PDB entry 7QBA | electron microscopy, 3.78 A resolution | chains A and H of the 7 polymer chains in the assembly

== Chain A ==
Name: Probable ABC transporter binding protein NosD
Organism: Pseudomonas stutzeri
UniProt: P19843 (NOSD_PSEST); residues 1-436 here = UniProt positions 1-436
Chain sequence (436 residues; each row starts with the number of its first residue):
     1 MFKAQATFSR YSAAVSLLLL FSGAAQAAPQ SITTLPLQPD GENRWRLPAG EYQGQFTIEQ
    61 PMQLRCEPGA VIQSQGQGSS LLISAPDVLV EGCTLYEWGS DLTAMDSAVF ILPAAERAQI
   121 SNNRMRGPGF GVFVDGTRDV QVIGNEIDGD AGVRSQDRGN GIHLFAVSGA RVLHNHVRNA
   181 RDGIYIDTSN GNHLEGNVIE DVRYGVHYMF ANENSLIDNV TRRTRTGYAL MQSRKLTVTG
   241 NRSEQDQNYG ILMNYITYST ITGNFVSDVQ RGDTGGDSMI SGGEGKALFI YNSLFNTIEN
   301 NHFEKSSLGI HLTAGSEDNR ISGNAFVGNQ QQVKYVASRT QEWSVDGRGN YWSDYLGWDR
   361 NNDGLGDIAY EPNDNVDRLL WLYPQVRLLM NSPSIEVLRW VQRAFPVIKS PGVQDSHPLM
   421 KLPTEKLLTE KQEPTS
Not modelled in the structure: 1-27, 431-436

== Chain H ==
Name: Nitrous-oxide reductase
Organism: Pseudomonas stutzeri
Notes: EC 1.7.2.4
UniProt: P19573 (NOSZ_PSEST); numbering as in UniProt (aligned over 1-638)
Chain sequence (646 residues; each row starts with the number of its first residue):
     1 MSDKDSKNTP QVPEKLGLSR RGFLGASAVT GAAVAATALG GAVMTRESWA QAVKESKQKI
    61 HVGPGELDDY YGFWSGGHQG EVRVLGVPSM RELMRIPVFN VDSATGWGLT NESRHIMGDS
   121 AKFLNGDCHH PHISMTDGKY DGKYLFINDK ANSRVARIRL DIMKCDKMIT VPNVQAIHGL
   181 RLQKVPHTKY VFANAEFIIP HPNDGKVFDL QDENSYTMYN AIDAETMEMA FQVIVDGNLD
   241 NTDADYTGRF AAATCYNSEK AFDLGGMMRN ERDWVVVFDI HAVEAAVKAG DFITLGDSKT
   301 PVLDGRKKDG KDSKFTRYVP VPKNPHGCNT SSDGKYFIAA GKLSPTCSMI AIDKLPDLFA
   361 GKLADPRDVI VGEPELGLGP LHTTFDGRGN AYTTLFIDSQ VVKWNMEEAV RAYKGEKVNY
   421 IKQKLDVHYQ PGHLHASLCE TNEADGKWLV ALSKFSKDRF LPVGPLHPEN DQLIDISGDE
   481 MKLVHDGPTF AEPHDCIMAR RDQIKTKKIW DRNDPFFAPT VEMAKKDGIN LDTDNKVIRD
   541 GNKVRVYMTS MAPAFGVQEF TVKQGDEVTV TITNIDQIED VSHGFVVVNH GVSMEISPQQ
   601 TSSITFVADK PGLHWYYCSW FCHALHMEMV GRMMVEPAWS HPQFEK
Not modelled in the structure: 1-57, 639-646
Differences from the reference sequence: expression tag (639-646)
Bound ions: Ca2+: Tyr256, Glu259, Met267, Asp273, Asn324

== How chain A and chain H interact ==
Residue-residue contacts (62):
  Leu102(A) - Glu271(H)
  Leu102(A) - Arg272(H)
  Thr103(A) - Arg272(H)
  Thr103(A) - Pro320(H)
  Met105(A) - Arg269(H)  hydrogen bond
  Met105(A) - Asn270(H)
  Met105(A) - Glu271(H)
  Phe110(A) - Arg269(H)
  Phe130(A) - Glu271(H)
  Asp135(A) - Arg269(H)  salt bridge
  Arg154(A) - Gly415(H)
  Ser155(A) - Glu375(H)
  Gln156(A) - Thr346(H)
  Gln156(A) - Glu373(H)
  Gln156(A) - Glu375(H)
  Phe165(A) - Gly265(H)
  Phe165(A) - Gly266(H)
  Phe165(A) - Met268(H)
  Phe165(A) - Arg269(H)
  Arg181(A) - Glu271(H)  salt bridge
  Tyr185(A) - Lys323(H)  hydrogen bond
  Asp187(A) - Met268(H)
  Asp187(A) - Lys323(H)  salt bridge
  Thr188(A) - Gly265(H)
  Thr188(A) - Met268(H)
  Arg203(A) - Pro345(H)
  Arg203(A) - Glu375(H)
  Tyr204(A) - Pro345(H)  hydrophobic
  Tyr204(A) - Leu378(H)
  His207(A) - Leu343(H)
  Phe210(A) - Leu264(H)  hydrophobic
  Arg225(A) - Glu375(H)  salt bridge
  Met231(A) - Leu378(H)  hydrophobic
  Met231(A) - Ile397(H)  hydrophobic
  Tyr249(A) - Asp398(H)  hydrogen bond
  Leu252(A) - Leu378(H)  hydrophobic
  Asn254(A) - Ile397(H)  hydrogen bond (side chain-backbone)
  Thr274(A) - Asn419(H)  hydrogen bond (backbone-side chain)
  Asp277(A) - Asn419(H)  hydrogen bond
  Met279(A) - Ile421(H)  hydrophobic
  Met279(A) - Lys422(H)
  Ile280(A) - Gln423(H)
  Ile280(A) - Glu480(H)
  Ser281(A) - Lys424(H)
  Gly282(A) - Lys424(H)
  Phe289(A) - Asp398(H)
  Tyr291(A) - Ser399(H)  hydrogen bond
  Tyr291(A) - Tyr429(H)
  Tyr291(A) - Gln430(H)  hydrogen bond (side chain-backbone)
  Asn292(A) - Phe455(H)
  Asn292(A) - Lys457(H)  hydrogen bond
  Leu294(A) - Lys457(H)
  His311(A) - Asp426(H)
  Thr313(A) - Tyr429(H)
  Ala314(A) - Tyr429(H)
  Ala314(A) - Asp458(H)
  Gly315(A) - Lys457(H)
  Lys334(A) - Asp426(H)  salt bridge
  Val336(A) - Tyr429(H)
  Ala337(A) - Asp458(H)
  Ser338(A) - Asp458(H)  hydrogen bond (backbone-side chain)
  Arg339(A) - Asp458(H)
Interface residues without a listed pair, chain A (52 interface residues in all): Phe133, Asp157, His163, Asp182, Met209, Gly272, Gly275, Ser278, Gly283, Lys286
Interface residues without a listed pair, chain H (35 interface residues in all): Gly377, Phe396, Gln400

== Overview ==
Chain A and chain H form an interface of 52 and 35 residues respectively; the contacts include 10 hydrogen
bonds and 5 salt bridges. Polar pairs include Asp135(A)-Arg269(H), Arg181(A)-Glu271(H) and
Asp187(A)-Lys323(H). The Ca2+ site is built by Tyr256(H), Glu259(H), Met267(H), Asp273(H) and Asn324(H).
Here chain A is Probable ABC transporter binding protein NosD and chain H is Nitrous-oxide reductase, both
from Pseudomonas stutzeri. Entry 7QBA (CryoEM structure of the ABC transporter NosDFY complexed with nitrous
oxide reductase NosZ) was determined by electron microscopy (same publication as 7O0Y, 7O0Z, 7O10, 7O11, 7O12,
7O13 and 10 further entries).
